Entry 7SC7 (electron microscopy, 2.80 A resolution); this record covers chains BZ and CL of the 86 polymer chains in the assembly.

Chain BZ:
Protein: Allophycocyanin beta chain
From: Synechocystis sp. PCC 6803 substr. Kazusa
UniProt: Q01952 (APCB_SYNY3); residue numbers follow UniProt; this construct covers 1-161
Sequence (161 residues; numbered 1 to 161; the number before each row is that of its first residue):
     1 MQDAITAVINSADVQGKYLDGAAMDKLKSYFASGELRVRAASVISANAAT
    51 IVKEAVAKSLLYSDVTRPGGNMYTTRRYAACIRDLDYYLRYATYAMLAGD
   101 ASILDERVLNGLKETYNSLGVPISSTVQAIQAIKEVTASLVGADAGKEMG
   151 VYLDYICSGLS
Glycans and other covalent adducts: phycocyanobilin (CYC) linked to C81
Residues lining bound ligands:
  - phycocyanobilin (CYC), molecule 1: L60, V65, N71, M72, R76, R77, A80, R83, D84, L85, Y87, Y88, R107, V108, L112, T115, Y116, L119, V121, P122, S125, T126, A129
  - phycocyanobilin (CYC), molecule 2: L61, Y62, T66, Y73, T75, Y78
Swiss-Prot annotation at these positions:
  - binding site ((2R,3E)-phycocyanobilin): C81
  - modified residue: N71 (N4-methylasparagine)

Chain CL:
Protein: Phycobiliprotein ApcE
From: Synechocystis sp. PCC 6803 substr. Kazusa
Notes: EC 4.-.-.-
UniProt: Q55544 (APCE_SYNY3); residues 1-896 here = UniProt positions 1-896
Sequence (896 residues; row label = number of the first residue in the row):
     1 MSVKASGGSSLARPQLYQTVPVSAISQAEQQDRFLEGSELNELTAYFQSG
    51 ALRLEIAETLTQNADLIVSRAANRIFTGGSPLSYLEKPVERQPALVGASS
   101 DSRNGSVTYAESNGSGGLFGGLRSVFSSTGPIPPGFRPINIARYGPSNMQ
   151 KSLRDMSWFLRYTTYAIVAGDPNIIVVNTRGLKEVIENACSIDATIVAIQ
   201 EMRAASADYFRNNAQAKEIVLQYFDILLSEFKAPTPANKVRQGPSNDIQG
   251 LELPQSYFNAAAKRQKYAMKPGLSALEKNAVIKAAYRQIFERDITKAYSQ
   301 SISYLESQVRNGDISMKEFVRRLAKSPLYRKQFFEPFINSRALELAFRHI
   351 LGRGPSSREEVQKYFSIVSSGGLPALVDALVDSQEYADYFGEETVPYLRG
   401 LGVEAQECRNWGMQQDLFSYSAPFRKVPQFITTFAQYDRPLPDQHVYGSG
   451 NDPLEIQFGAIFPKETRNPSKRPAPFNKDTKRILIHRGPAVNNQVGNPSA
   501 VGEFPGSLGAKVFRLNGGLPGAKVGKNTGTSVKFGESSTQALIRAAYRQV
   551 FGRDLYEGQRLSVAEIQLENGDISVREFIKRLAKSELFLKLYWAPHYVCK
   601 AIEYMHRRLLGRPTYGRQEMNQYFDIASKQGFYAVVEAMIDSKEYSDAFG
   651 EDTVPYERYLTPGGLQMRSARVGSLREDIGQRVDKEVTPRFVELGQVSAI
   701 RTEPEIAYRSNQGVTRQRQQTKVFKLVSTYDKVAVKNAIRAAYRQVFERD
   751 LEPYIINSEFTALESKLSNNEINVKEFIEGLGTSELYMKEFYAPYPNTKV
   801 IEMGTKHFLGRAPLNQKEIQQYNQILASQGLKAFIGAMVNGMEYLQTFGE
   851 DTVPYRRFPTLPAANFPNTERLYNKLTKQDKELVVPSFTPVVKVGG
Unresolved in the structure: 1, 87-130, 896
Glycans and other covalent adducts: phycocyanobilin (CYC) linked to C190
Residues lining bound ligands:
  - phycocyanobilin (CYC), molecule 1: P14, Q249, L251, L253, Y257, L401, A405, Q406, E407, C408
  - phycocyanobilin (CYC), molecule 2: Y144, N148, K151, S152, R154, D155, M156, W158, F159, Y162, N178, T179, L182, I186, A189, S191, T195
  - phycocyanobilin (CYC), molecule 3: R292, Y298, Y420, F424
  - phycocyanobilin (CYC), molecule 4: Y304, S307, Q308, R310, N311
  - phycocyanobilin (CYC), molecule 5: I338, N339, S340, R358, Q362, F365, I431
  - phycocyanobilin (CYC), molecule 6: Y447, Y597, V598, C599, R617, N621, F624
  - phycocyanobilin (CYC), molecule 7: I456, Q457, F458, G459, I461, R553, Y592
  - phycocyanobilin (CYC), molecule 8: I483, L484, I485, H486, A490, N493, V495
  - phycocyanobilin (CYC), molecule 9: K533, V563, I566, Q567, E569, N570
  - phycocyanobilin (CYC), molecule 10: G713, V714, R718, P859, T860, L861, P862, A863, F866
  - phycocyanobilin (CYC), molecule 11: K732, A762, S765, K766, S768, N769, E771
  - phycocyanobilin (CYC), molecule 12: R749, Y754, L876, T877, K878
  - phycocyanobilin (CYC), molecule 13: N797, T798, Q816, I819, Q820, N823
Swiss-Prot annotation at these positions:
  - binding site ((2R,3E)-phycocyanobilin): C190

Chain BZ / chain CL interface:
Residue-residue contacts (58; chain BZ residue first):
  R76(BZ) with K478(CL)
  R83(BZ) with N621(CL), hydrogen bond; F624(CL); D625(CL), salt bridge; S628(CL)
  Y87(BZ) with V598(CL); F624(CL), hydrophobic; A627(CL), hydrogen bond (side chain-backbone); S628(CL), hydrogen bond (side chain-backbone)
  E106(BZ) with P595(CL); H596(CL); Y597(CL), hydrogen bond (backbone-backbone)
  R107(BZ) with W593(CL), hydrogen bond (side chain-backbone); A594(CL); H596(CL), hydrogen bond (side chain-backbone); Y597(CL); V598(CL)
  V108(BZ) with Y597(CL)
  L109(BZ) with E465(CL)
  N110(BZ) with K464(CL); E465(CL); Y597(CL); K600(CL), hydrogen bond (backbone-side chain)
  G111(BZ) with E465(CL); Y597(CL); K600(CL)
  L112(BZ) with E465(CL); Y597(CL)
  K113(BZ) with S10(CL), hydrogen bond; E465(CL); K471(CL)
  E114(BZ) with Y447(CL); G448(CL); S449(CL), hydrogen bond (side chain-backbone); G450(CL), hydrogen bond (side chain-backbone); E465(CL), hydrogen bond (backbone-side chain); K471(CL); R472(CL), hydrogen bond (side chain-backbone); P473(CL)
  T115(BZ) with Y447(CL), hydrogen bond (side chain-backbone); Y597(CL), hydrogen bond
  N117(BZ) with S6(CL), hydrogen bond (backbone-side chain); G8(CL); S9(CL), hydrogen bond (side chain-backbone); K471(CL); P473(CL)
  S118(BZ) with V446(CL); G448(CL); P473(CL); A474(CL), hydrogen bond (side chain-backbone); P475(CL)
  L119(BZ) with Y447(CL), hydrophobic; R617(CL)
  I123(BZ) with S9(CL)
  S124(BZ) with L11(CL)
  V127(BZ) with L11(CL), hydrophobic
  S161(BZ) with L11(CL); R13(CL)
Interface residues without a listed pair, chain BZ (22 interface residues in all): D84, Y91
Interface residues without a listed pair, chain CL (34 interface residues in all): Q444, F476

In short:
Chain BZ and chain CL form an interface of 22 and 34 residues respectively, with 17 hydrogen bonds and 1 salt
bridge. Polar pairs include R83(BZ)-D625(CL), R83(BZ)-N621(CL) and Y87(BZ)-A627(CL). Bound to chain BZ:
phycocyanobilin. Chain CL binds 12 copies of phycocyanobilin.
Chain BZ is Allophycocyanin beta chain and chain CL is Phycobiliprotein ApcE, both from Synechocystis sp. PCC
6803 substr. Kazusa; the structure, Synechocystis PCC 6803 Phycobilisome core from up-down rod conformation,
was determined by electron microscopy together with 7SC9, 7SCB and 7SCC from the same study.
